Entry 2VQH (X-ray diffraction, 2.89 A resolution); this record covers chain A.

[Chain A]
Protein: Putative uncharacterized protein CGL0972
Source organism: Corynebacterium glutamicum
Reference sequence: Q8NRS3 (Q8NRS3_CORGL); residues 1-99 here correspond to UniProt positions 28-126 (UniProt number = residue number + 27)
Chain sequence (99 residues; each row starts with the number of its first residue):
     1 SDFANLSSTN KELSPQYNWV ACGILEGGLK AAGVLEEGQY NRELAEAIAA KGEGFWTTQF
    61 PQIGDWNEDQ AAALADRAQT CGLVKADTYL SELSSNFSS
Not modelled in the structure: 1-12, 89-99
Disulfides: Cys22-Cys81
Bound ions: Zn2+ site 1: Glu26 (together with cacodylate ion) (shared with 1 residue of chain B); Zn2+ site 2: Glu37 (together with cacodylate ion) (shared with 1 residue of chain B); Zn2+ site 3: Glu46 (shared with 2 residues of chain B); Zn2+ site 4: Asp65, Asp69 (shared with 1 residue of chain B); Zn2+ site 5: Glu68 (shared with 1 residue of chain B); Zn2+ site 6 near Asp76 (its only coordinating residue here)

[In short]
Asp65 and Asp69 coordinate Zn2+ site 4.
Chain A is Putative uncharacterized protein CGL0972 (Corynebacterium glutamicum); the structure, Crystal
structure of PorB from Corynebacterium glutamicum (crystal form II), was determined by X-ray diffraction,
deposited together with 2VQG, 2VQK and 2VQL.
